Entry 7SY5 (electron microscopy, 2.59 A resolution); this record covers chains B and E of the 6 polymer chains in the assembly.

# Chain B
Molecule: Spike glycoprotein
Source organism: Severe acute respiratory syndrome coronavirus 2
UniProt: P0DTC2 (SPIKE_SARS2); residues 1-1208 here = UniProt positions 1-1208
Sequence (1288 residues; numbered 1 to 1288; the number before each row is that of its first residue):
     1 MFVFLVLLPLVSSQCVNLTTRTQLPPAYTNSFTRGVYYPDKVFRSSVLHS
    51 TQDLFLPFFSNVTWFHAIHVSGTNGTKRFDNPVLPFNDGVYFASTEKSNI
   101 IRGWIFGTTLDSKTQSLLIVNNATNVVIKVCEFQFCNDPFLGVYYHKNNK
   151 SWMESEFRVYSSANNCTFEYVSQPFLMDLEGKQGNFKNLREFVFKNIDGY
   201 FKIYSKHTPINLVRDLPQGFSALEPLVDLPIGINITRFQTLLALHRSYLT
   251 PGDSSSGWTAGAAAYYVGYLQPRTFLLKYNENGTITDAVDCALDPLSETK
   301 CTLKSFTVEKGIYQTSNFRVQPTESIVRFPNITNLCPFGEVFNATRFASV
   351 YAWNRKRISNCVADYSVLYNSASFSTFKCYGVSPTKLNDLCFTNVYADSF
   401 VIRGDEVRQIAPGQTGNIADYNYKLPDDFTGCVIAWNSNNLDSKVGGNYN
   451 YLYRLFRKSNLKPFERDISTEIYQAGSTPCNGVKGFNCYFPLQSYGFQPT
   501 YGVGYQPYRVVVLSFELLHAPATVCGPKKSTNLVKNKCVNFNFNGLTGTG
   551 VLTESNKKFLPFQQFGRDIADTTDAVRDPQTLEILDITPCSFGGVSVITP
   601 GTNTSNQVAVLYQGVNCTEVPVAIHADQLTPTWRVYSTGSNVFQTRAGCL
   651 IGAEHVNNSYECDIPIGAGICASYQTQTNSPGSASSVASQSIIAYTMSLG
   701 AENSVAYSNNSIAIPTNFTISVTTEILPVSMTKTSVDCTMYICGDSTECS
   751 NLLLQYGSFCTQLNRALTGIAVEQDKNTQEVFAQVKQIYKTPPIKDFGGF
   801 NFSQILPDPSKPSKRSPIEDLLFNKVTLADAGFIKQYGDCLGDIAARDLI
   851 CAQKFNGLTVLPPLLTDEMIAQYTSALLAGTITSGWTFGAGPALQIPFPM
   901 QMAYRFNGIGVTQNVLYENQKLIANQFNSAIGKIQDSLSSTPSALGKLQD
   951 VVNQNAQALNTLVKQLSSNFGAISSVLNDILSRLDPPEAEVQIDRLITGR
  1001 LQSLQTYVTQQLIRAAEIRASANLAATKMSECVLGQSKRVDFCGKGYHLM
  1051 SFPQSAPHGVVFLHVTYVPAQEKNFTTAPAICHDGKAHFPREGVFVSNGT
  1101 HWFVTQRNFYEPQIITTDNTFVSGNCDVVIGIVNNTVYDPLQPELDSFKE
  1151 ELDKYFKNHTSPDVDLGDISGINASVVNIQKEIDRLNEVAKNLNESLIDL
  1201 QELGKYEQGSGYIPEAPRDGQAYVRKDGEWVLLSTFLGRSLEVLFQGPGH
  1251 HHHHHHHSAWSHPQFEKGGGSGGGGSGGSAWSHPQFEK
Not modelled in the structure: 1-13, 70-76, 146-152, 177-184, 248-256, 621-640, 676-690, 828-855, 1148-1288
Disulfides: C15-C136, C131-C166, C291-C301, C336-C361, C379-C432, C391-C525, C480-C488, C538-C590, C617-C649, C662-C671, C738-C760, C743-C749, C1032-C1043, C1082-C1126
Covalent attachments: N-acetylglucosamine (NAG) linked to N17, N61, N122, N165, N234, N282, N331, N343, N709, N717, N801, N1074, N1098, N1134
Sequence notes: engineered mutation N417 (Lys in P0DTC2), K484 (Glu in P0DTC2), Y501 (Asn in P0DTC2), G614 (Asp in P0DTC2); conflict G682 (Arg in P0DTC2), S683 (Arg in P0DTC2), S685 (Arg in P0DTC2), P817 (Phe in P0DTC2), P892 (Ala in P0DTC2), P899 (Ala in P0DTC2), P942 (Ala in P0DTC2), P986 (Lys in P0DTC2), P987 (Val in P0DTC2); expression tag (1209-1288)
Swiss-Prot annotation at these positions:
  - region: N280 to C301 (Putative superantigen), R403 to D405 (Integrin-binding motif), N448 to F456 (Immunodominant HLA epitope recognized by the CD8+), P681, A684 (Putative superantigen), S816 to Y837 (Fusion peptide 1), K835 to F855 (Fusion peptide 2), D1163 to E1202 (Heptad repeat 2)
  - site: R815, S816 (Cleavage)
  - glycosylation: N17 (N-linked (GlcNAc...) (complex) asparagine), N61 (N-linked (GlcNAc...) (hybrid) asparagine), N74 (N-linked (GlcNAc...) (complex) asparagine), N122 (N-linked (GlcNAc...) (hybrid) asparagine), N149 (N-linked (GlcNAc...) (complex) asparagine), N165 (N-linked (GlcNAc...) (complex) asparagine), N234 (N-linked (GlcNAc...) (high mannose) asparagine), N282 (N-linked (GlcNAc...) (complex) asparagine), T323 (O-linked (GalNAc) threonine), S325 (O-linked (HexNAc...) serine), N331 (N-linked (GlcNAc...) (complex) asparagine), N343 (N-linked (GlcNAc...) (complex) asparagine), N603 (N-linked (GlcNAc...) (hybrid) asparagine), N616 (N-linked (GlcNAc...) (complex) asparagine), N657 (N-linked (GlcNAc...) (complex) asparagine), T676 (O-linked (GlcNAc...) threonine), T678 (O-linked (GlcNAc...) threonine), N709 (N-linked (GlcNAc...) (high mannose) asparagine), N717 (N-linked (GlcNAc...) (hybrid) asparagine), N801 (N-linked (GlcNAc...) (hybrid) asparagine) and 6 more in UniProt
  - natural variant: L5 (L5F: In strain: Iota/B.1.526), S13 (S13I: In strain: Epsilon/B.1.427/B.1.429), L18 (L18F: In strain: Beta/B.1.351, Gamma/P.1 and 1 more), T19 (T19I: In strain: Omicron/BQ.1.1, Omicron/XBB.1.5 and 1 more; T19R: In strain: Delta/B.1.617.2, Omicron/BA.2 and 4 more), T20 (T20N: In strain: Gamma/P.1), L24 to A27 (sequence variant, change not given here; In strain: Omicron/BA.2, Omicron/BA.2.12.1 and 6 more), P26 (P26S: In strain: Gamma/P.1), Q52 (Q52H: In strain: Omicron/EG.5.1), A67 (A67V: In strain: Eta/B.1.525, Omicron/BA.1), H69 to V70 (deletion: In strain: Alpha/B.1.1.7, Eta/B.1.525 and 5 more), G75 (G75V: In strain: Lambda/C.37), T76 (T76I: In strain: Lambda/C.37), 82 further natural variant entries in UniProt
  - mutagenesis: H69 to V70 (Increased incorporation of cleaved spike into virions), N121 (N121Q: Partial loss of biliverdin affinity), R190 (R190K: Partial loss of biliverdin affinity), N234 (N234Q: Increased resistance to neutralizing antibodies), N331 (N331Q: Reduced viral infectivity), N343 (N343Q: Reduced viral infectivity), L452 (L452R: Increased resistance to neutralizing antibodies. Decreases HLA binding to NF9 epitope. Increased binding affinity to human ACE2), Y453 (Y453F: Decreased HLA binding to NF9 epitope. Increased binding affinity to human ACE2), A475 (A475V: Increased resistance to neutralizing antibodies), V483 (V483A: Increased resistance to neutralizing antibodies), F490 (F490L: Increased resistance to neutralizing antibodies and human covalescent sera neutralization), Q493 (Q493N: Reduced host ACE2-binding affinity in vitro; Q493Y: Reduced host ACE2-binding affinity in vitro), 9 further mutagenesis entries in UniProt
What the authors report for this chain:
  - mutagenesis - L452R: increased binding to Processed angiotensin-converting enzyme 2 (chain E)
  - mutagenesis - L452R: decreased binding to S2M11

# Chain E
Molecule: Processed angiotensin-converting enzyme 2
Source organism: Homo sapiens
UniProt: Q9BYF1 (ACE2_HUMAN); numbering as in UniProt (aligned over 18-615)
Sequence (606 residues; numbered 18 to 623; the number before each row is that of its first residue):
    18 QSTIEEQAKTFLDKFNHEAEDLFYQSSLASWNYNTNITEENVQNMNNAGD
    68 KWSAFLKEQSTLAQMYPLQEIQNLTVKLQLQALQQNGSSVLSEDKSKRLN
   118 TILNTMSTIYSTGKVCNPDNPQECLLLEPGLNEIMANSLDYNERLWAWES
   168 WRSEVGKQLRPLYEEYVVLKNEMARANHYEDYGDYWRGDYEVNGVDGYDY
   218 SRGQLIEDVEHTFEEIKPLYEHLHAYVRAKLMNAYPSYISPIGCLPAHLL
   268 GDMWGRFWTNLYSLTVPFGQKPNIDVTDAMVDQAWDAQRIFKEAEKFFVS
   318 VGLPNMTQGFWENSMLTDPGNVQKAVCHPTAWDLGKGDFRILMCTKVTMD
   368 DFLTAHHEMGHIQYDMAYAAQPFLLRNGANEGFHEAVGEIMSLSAATPKH
   418 LKSIGLLSPDFQEDNETEINFLLKQALTIVGTLPFTYMLEKWRWMVFKGE
   468 IPKDQWMKKWWEMKREIVGVVEPVPHDETYCDPASLFHVSNDYSFIRYYT
   518 RTLYQFQFQEALCQAAKHEGPLHKCDISNSTEAGQKLFNMLRLGKSEPWT
   568 LALENVVGAKNMNVRPLLNYFEPLFTWLKDQNKNSFVGWSTDWSPYADHH
   618 HHHHHH
Not modelled in the structure: 18, 615-623
Disulfides: C133-C141, C530-C542
Covalent attachments: N-acetylglucosamine (NAG) linked to N53, N90, N103, N322, N432, N546
Sequence notes: expression tag (616-623)
Swiss-Prot annotation at these positions:
  - region (Interaction with SARS-CoV spike glycoprotein): D30 to Y41, M82 to P84, K353 to R357
  - active site: E375 (Proton acceptor), H505 (Proton donor)
  - binding site (chloride): R169, W477, K481
  - binding site (substrate): R273, H345, P346, Y515
  - binding site (Zn(2+)): H374, H378, E402
  - glycosylation (N-linked (GlcNAc...) asparagine): N53, N90, N103, N322, N432, N546
  - mutagenesis: S19 (S19P: Increases slightly the interaction with RBD domain of SARS-CoV-2 spike protein), Q24 to K26 (Slightly inhibits interaction with SARS-CoV spike glycoprotein), Q24 (Q24T: Increases slightly the interaction with RBD domain of SARS-CoV-2 spike protein), A25 (A25V: Increases slightly the interaction with RBD domain of SARS-CoV-2 spike protein), T27 (T27Y: Increases slightly the interaction with RBD domain of SARS-CoV-2 spike protein. In sACE2.v2.2; increases interaction with RBD domain of SARS-CoV-2 spike protein ...), L29 (L29F: Increases slightly the interaction with RBD domain of SARS-CoV-2 spike protein), K31 (K31D: Abolishes interaction with SARS-CoV spike glycoprotein; K31Y: Increases slightly the interaction with RBD domain of SARS-CoV-2 spike protein), N33 (N33D: Increases slightly the interaction with RBD domain of SARS-CoV-2 spike protein), H34 (H34A: Increases slightly the interaction with RBD domain of SARS-CoV-2 spike protein), E37 (E37A: No effect on interaction with SARS-CoV spike glycoprotein), D38 (D38A: No effect on interaction with SARS-CoV spike glycoprotein), L39 (L39R: Increases slightly the interaction with RBD domain of SARS-CoV-2 spike protein), 48 further mutagenesis entries in UniProt

# Interface between chain B and chain E
Contacting residue pairs - 33 pairs, chain B then chain E:
  Y449(B) - D38(E)
  Y449(B) - Q42(E)
  Y453(B) - H34(E)  hydrogen bond
  F456(B) - T27(E)
  A475(B) - S19(E)  hydrogen bond (backbone-backbone)
  A475(B) - Q24(E)
  A475(B) - T27(E)
  G476(B) - Q24(E)
  F486(B) - M82(E)  hydrophobic
  F486(B) - Y83(E)
  N487(B) - Q24(E)  hydrogen bond
  N487(B) - Y83(E)  hydrogen bond
  Y489(B) - Q24(E)
  Y489(B) - T27(E)
  Y489(B) - F28(E)
  Y489(B) - Y83(E)  hydrogen bond
  Q493(B) - K31(E)
  Q493(B) - H34(E)  hydrogen bond
  S494(B) - H34(E)
  G496(B) - D38(E)
  Q498(B) - Y41(E)
  Q498(B) - Q42(E)  hydrogen bond
  Q498(B) - L45(E)
  T500(B) - Y41(E)  hydrogen bond
  T500(B) - N330(E)
  T500(B) - D355(E)
  T500(B) - R357(E)
  Y501(B) - Y41(E)
  Y501(B) - K353(E)
  G502(B) - K353(E)  hydrogen bond (backbone-backbone)
  G502(B) - G354(E)
  Y505(B) - E37(E)  hydrogen bond
  Y505(B) - K353(E)
Also at the interface, not in a pair above, chain B (17 interface residues in all): S477
Also at the interface, not in a pair above, chain E (21 interface residues in all): D30, L79, R393

# Summary
The interface between chain B and chain E involves 17 residues on one side and 21 on the other; the contacts
include 10 hydrogen bonds. Polar pairs include Y453(B)-H34(E), N487(B)-Q24(E) and N487(B)-Y83(E). The paper
reports that L452R of chain B increases binding to Processed angiotensin-converting enzyme 2 (chain E); L452R
of chain B reduces binding to S2M11.
Here chain B is Spike glycoprotein (Severe acute respiratory syndrome coronavirus 2) and chain E is Processed
angiotensin-converting enzyme 2 (Homo sapiens). Entry 7SY5 (Cryo-EM structure of the SARS-CoV-2
D614G,N501Y,E484K,K417N mutant spike protein ectodomain bound to human ACE2 ectodomain (global ...) was
determined by electron microscopy, deposited together with 7SXX, 7SXY, 7SXZ, 7SY0, 7SY1, 7SY2 and 5 further
entries.
